PDB entry 8HAI | electron microscopy, 4.70 A resolution (low resolution: residue-level contacts below are approximate; hydrogen-bond / salt-bridge calls are withheld) | chains E and I of the 11 polymer chains in the assembly

Chain E:
Molecule: Histone H3.1
Source organism: Homo sapiens
Reference sequence: P68431 (H31_HUMAN); residues 1-135 here correspond to UniProt positions 2-136 (UniProt number = residue number + 1)
Sequence (135 residues; numbered 1 to 135; the number before each row is that of its first residue):
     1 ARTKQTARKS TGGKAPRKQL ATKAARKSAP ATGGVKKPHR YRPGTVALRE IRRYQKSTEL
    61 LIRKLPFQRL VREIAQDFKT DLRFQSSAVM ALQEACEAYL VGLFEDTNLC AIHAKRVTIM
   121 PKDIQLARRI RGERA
Disordered / not traced: 1-37
UniProt features mapped onto this chain:
  - modified residue: Arg2 (Asymmetric dimethylarginine), Thr3 (Phosphothreonine), Lys4 (Allysine), Gln5 (5-glutamyl dopamine), Thr6 (Phosphothreonine), Arg8 (Citrulline), Lys9 (N6,N6,N6-trimethyllysine), Ser10 (ADP-ribosylserine), Thr11 (Phosphothreonine), Lys14 (N6-(2-hydroxyisobutyryl)lysine), Arg17 (Asymmetric dimethylarginine), Lys18 (N6-(2-hydroxyisobutyryl)lysine), Lys23 (N6-(2-hydroxyisobutyryl)lysine), Arg26 (Citrulline), Lys27 (N6,N6,N6-trimethyllysine), Ser28 (ADP-ribosylserine), Lys36 (N6,N6,N6-trimethyllysine), Lys37 (N6-methyllysine), Tyr41 (Phosphotyrosine), Lys56 (N6,N6,N6-trimethyllysine) and 8 more in UniProt
  - lipidation: Lys18 (N6-decanoyllysine)

Chain I:
Molecule: 180-nt DNA strand
Source organism: Homo sapiens
Sequence (180 nucleotides; row label = number of the first residue in the row):
     1 ATCCGTCCGT TACCGCCATC AATATCCACC TGCAGATTCT ACCAAAAGTG TATTTGGAAA
    61 CTGCTCCATC AAAAGGCATG TTCAGCTGAA TTCAGCTGAA CATGCCTTTT GATGGAGCAG
   121 TTTCCAAATA CACTTTTGGT AGAATCTGCA GGTGGATATT GATGGCGGTA ACGGACGGAT
Disordered / not traced: 1-17, 165-180

Chain E / chain I interface:
Contacting residue pairs (27):
  His39(E) with DA22(I); DA100(I)
  Arg40(E) with DG98(I); DA99(I); DA100(I)
  Tyr41(E) with DA99(I); DA100(I)
  Arg42(E) with DA99(I)
  Pro43(E) with DG98(I); DA99(I)
  Gly44(E) with DG98(I); DA99(I)
  Thr45(E) with DA99(I)
  Val46(E) with DA99(I); DA100(I)
  Ala47(E) with DA99(I)
  Arg49(E) with DA24(I); DT25(I)
  Arg63(E) with DT107(I); DT108(I)
  Lys64(E) with DT108(I)
  Leu65(E) with DT107(I); DT108(I)
  Pro66(E) with DT107(I)
  Arg69(E) with DT107(I)
  Asp81(E) with DG117(I)
  Arg83(E) with DG117(I)
Also at the interface, not in a pair above, chain E (19 interface residues in all): Lys56, Thr118
Also at the interface, not in a pair above, chain I (13 interface residues in all): DT23, DC26, DT97, DA116

Overview:
Chain E and chain I form an interface of 19 and 13 residues respectively.
Chain E is Histone H3.1 and chain I is a 180-nt DNA strand, both from Homo sapiens; the structure, Cryo-EM
structure of the p300 catalytic core bound to the H4K12acK16ac nucleosome, class 1 (4.7 angstrom ..., was
determined by electron microscopy (same publication as 8HAG, 8HAH, 8HAJ, 8HAK, 8HAL, 8HAM and 8HAN).
